PDB entry 4J9U | X-ray diffraction, 3.80 A resolution | chains E and H of the 6 polymer chains in the assembly

Chain E (and H):
Name: Potassium uptake protein TrkA
Source organism: Vibrio parahaemolyticus
Notes: chain H of this document is another copy of the same molecule, construct and numbering; everything in this record applies to it too
UniProt: Q87KD2 (Q87KD2_VIBPA); numbering as in UniProt (aligned over 1-458)
Amino-acid sequence (458 residues; each row starts with the number of its first residue):
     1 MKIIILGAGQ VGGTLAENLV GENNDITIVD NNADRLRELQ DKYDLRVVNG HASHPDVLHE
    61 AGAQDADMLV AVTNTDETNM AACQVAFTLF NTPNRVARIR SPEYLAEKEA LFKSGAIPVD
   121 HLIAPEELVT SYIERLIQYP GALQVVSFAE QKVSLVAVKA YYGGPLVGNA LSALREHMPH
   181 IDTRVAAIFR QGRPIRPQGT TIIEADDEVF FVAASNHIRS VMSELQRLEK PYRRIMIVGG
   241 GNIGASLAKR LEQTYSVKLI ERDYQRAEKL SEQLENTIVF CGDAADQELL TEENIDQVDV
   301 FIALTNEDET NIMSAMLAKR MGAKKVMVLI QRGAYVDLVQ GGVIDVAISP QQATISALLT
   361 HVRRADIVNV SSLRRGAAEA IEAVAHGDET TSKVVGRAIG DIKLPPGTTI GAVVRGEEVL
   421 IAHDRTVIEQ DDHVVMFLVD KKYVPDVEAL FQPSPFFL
Unresolved in the structure: 162-163, 178-181, 458 (chain H: 178-180, 454-458)
Small-molecule neighbours:
  - NAD (nicotinamide-adenine-dinucleotide): V11, R100, P125, E126, V129, G239, G240, G241, N242, I243, G244, I260, E261, R262, D263, R266, G282, D283, A284, L304, T305, N306, E307, T310, L329, Q331, P350, Q351, T354
  - hexatantalum dodecabromide (TBR), molecule 1: G13, T14, E17, E38, L39, K42, Y43, Q331, R332, G333, Q351
  - hexatantalum dodecabromide (TBR), molecule 2: D56, H59, L89
  - hexatantalum dodecabromide (TBR), molecule 3: E288, T291, E292

How chain E and chain H interact:
Pairs across the interface (38; chain E residue first):
  H51(E) with E77(H), salt bridge
  S53(E) with E77(H), hydrogen bond; Y104(H), hydrogen bond
  H54(E) with S101(H), hydrogen bond; E103(H), salt bridge; Y104(H)
  P55(E) with E103(H)
  D56(E) with E103(H)
  E77(E) with H51(H), salt bridge; S53(H), hydrogen bond; E77(H); T78(H)
  T78(E) with E77(H)
  M80(E) with A81(H), hydrophobic
  A81(E) with E77(H); M80(H), hydrophobic
  Q84(E) with Q84(H), hydrogen bond; A116(H), hydrogen bond (side chain-backbone); I117(H)
  V85(E) with L111(H), hydrophobic
  T88(E) with L111(H); A116(H)
  L89(E) with E107(H); L111(H), hydrophobic
  S101(E) with H54(H), hydrogen bond
  E103(E) with H54(H), salt bridge; P55(H); D56(H)
  Y104(E) with S53(H), hydrogen bond; H54(H); P55(H)
  E107(E) with L89(H)
  L111(E) with V85(H), hydrophobic; T88(H); L89(H), hydrophobic
  A116(E) with Q84(H); T88(H)
  I117(E) with Q84(H)

In short:
The chain E/chain H interface involves 20 residues from each chain, with 8 hydrogen bonds and 4 salt bridges.
Polar contacts include H51(E)-E77(H), H54(E)-E103(H) and S53(E)-E77(H). Bound to chain E: 3 copies of
hexatantalum dodecabromide and NAD.
Chain E and chain H are both Potassium uptake protein TrkA (Vibrio parahaemolyticus); the structure, Crystal
Structure of the TrkH/TrkA potassium transport complex, was determined by X-ray diffraction together with 4J9V
from the same study.
